Entry 2IPK (X-ray diffraction, 2.30 A resolution); this record covers chains B and C of the 4 polymer chains in the assembly.

Chain B:
Protein: HLA class II histocompatibility antigen, DRB1-1 beta chain
Organism: Homo sapiens
Notes: fragment: Extracellular domain, residues 30-219
Reference sequence: P04229 (2B11_HUMAN); residues 1-190 here correspond to UniProt positions 30-219 (UniProt number = residue number + 29)
Chain sequence (190 residues; each row starts with the number of its first residue):
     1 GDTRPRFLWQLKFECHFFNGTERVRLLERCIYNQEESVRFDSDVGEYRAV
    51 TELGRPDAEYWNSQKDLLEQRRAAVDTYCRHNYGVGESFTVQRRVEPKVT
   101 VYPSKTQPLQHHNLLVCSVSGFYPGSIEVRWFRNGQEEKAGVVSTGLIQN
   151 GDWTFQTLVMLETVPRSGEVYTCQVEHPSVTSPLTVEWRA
Disulfides: Cys15-Cys79, Cys117-Cys173

Chain C:
Protein: HA related Fluorogenic Peptide, AcPKXVKQNTLKLAT (X=3-[5-(dimethylamino)-1,3-dioxo-1,3-dihydro-2H-isoindol-2-yl]-L-alanine)
Chain sequence (14 residues; numbered 305 to 318; the number before each row is that of its first residue):
   305 XPKWVKQNTLKLAT
Modified positions: ACE (acetyl group) at position 305; Trp308 (3-[5-(dimethylamino)-1,3-dioxo-1,3-dihydro-2H-isoindol-2-yl]-L-alanine; 4DP)

Interface between chain B and chain C:
Pairs across the interface (30; chain B residue first):
  Trp9(B) with Leu316(C), hydrophobic
  Leu11(B) with Thr313(C)
  Phe13(B) with Gln311(C)
  Tyr47(B) with Leu314(C)
  Asp57(B) with Leu316(C); Ala317(C), hydrogen bond (side chain-backbone)
  Tyr60(B) with Lys315(C); Ala317(C), hydrophobic
  Trp61(B) with Leu314(C); Lys315(C), hydrogen bond (side chain-backbone); Leu316(C), hydrophobic
  Leu67(B) with Leu314(C), hydrophobic
  Gln70(B) with Gln311(C)
  Arg71(B) with Gln311(C), hydrogen bond; Asn312(C), hydrogen bond (side chain-backbone); Leu314(C)
  Ala74(B) with Gln311(C)
  Thr77(B) with Val309(C)
  Tyr78(B) with Val309(C); Gln311(C)
  His81(B) with Lys307(C); Val309(C)
  Asn82(B) with Trp308(C); Val309(C), hydrogen bond (side chain-backbone)
  Val85(B) with Pro306(C), hydrophobic; Lys307(C); Trp308(C)
  Gly86(B) with Trp308(C)
  Phe89(B) with Trp308(C)
  Thr90(B) with Trp308(C)
Also at the interface, not in a pair above, chain B (21 interface residues in all): Glu28, Pro56
Also at the interface, not in a pair above, chain C (12 interface residues in all): Lys310

Overview:
The interface between chain B and chain C involves 21 residues on one side and 12 on the other, with 5
hydrogen bonds. Polar contacts include Asp57(B)-Ala317(C), Trp61(B)-Lys315(C) and Arg71(B)-Gln311(C).
Chain B is HLA class II histocompatibility antigen, DRB1-1 beta chain (Homo sapiens) and chain C is HA related
Fluorogenic Peptide, AcPKXVKQNTLKLAT
(X=3-[5-(dimethylamino)-1,3-dioxo-1,3-dihydro-2H-isoindol-2-yl]-L-alanine); the structure, Crystal Structure
of the MHC Class II Molecule HLA-DR1 in Complex with the Fluorogenic Peptide, AcPKXVKQNTLKLAT ..., was
determined by X-ray diffraction.
